Entry 3TFK (X-ray diffraction, 2.75 A resolution); this record covers chains A and D of the 4 polymer chains in the assembly.

Chain A:
Name: H2-Ld SBM2
From: Mus musculus
Chain sequence (180 residues; row label = number of the first residue in the row; numbering starts at 0):
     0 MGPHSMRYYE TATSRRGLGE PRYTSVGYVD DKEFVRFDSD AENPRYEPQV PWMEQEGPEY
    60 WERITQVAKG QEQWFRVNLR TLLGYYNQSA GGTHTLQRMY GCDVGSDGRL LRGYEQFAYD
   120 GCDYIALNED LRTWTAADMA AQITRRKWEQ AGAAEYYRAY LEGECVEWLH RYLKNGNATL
Unresolved in the structure: 0-1, 176-179
Disulfides: Cys101-Cys164

Chain D:
Name: 42F3 beta
From: Mus musculus, Homo sapiens
Chain sequence (243 residues; each row starts with the number of its first residue; numbers below 1 keep their minus sign (Met-1 is residue -1)):
    -1 MGEAAVTQSP RNKVTVTGGN VTLSCRQTNS HNYMYWYRQD TGHGLRLIHY SYGAGNLQIG
    59 DVPDGYKATR TTQEDFFLLL ELASPSQTSL YFCASSDAPG QLYFGEGSKL TVLEDLKNVF
   119 PPEVAVFEPS EAEISHTQKA TLVCLATGFY PDHVELSWWV NGKEVHSGVC TDPQPLKEQP
   179 ALNDSRYALS SRLRVSATFW QNPRNHFRCQ VQFYGLSEND EWTQDRAKPV TQIVSAEAWG
   239 RAD
Unresolved in the structure: -1 to 2
Disulfides: Cys23-Cys91, Cys142-Cys207

Chain A / chain D interface:
Contacting residue pairs - 13 pairs, chain A then chain D:
  Gln72(A) with Tyr50(D); Asn54(D); Gln56(D)
  Trp73(A) with Tyr50(D)
  Val76(A) with Asn30(D); Tyr50(D), hydrophobic
  Asn77(A) with Tyr50(D)
  Arg79(A) with Ala52(D)
  Lys146(A) with Asp95(D), salt bridge
  Gln149(A) with Tyr101(D)
  Ala150(A) with Ala96(D), hydrophobic; Gln99(D), hydrogen bond (backbone-side chain)
  Tyr155(A) with Pro97(D), hydrophobic
Interface residues without a listed pair, chain A (10 interface residues in all): Thr80

Overview:
Chain A and chain D each contribute 10 residues to their interface, with 1 hydrogen bond and 1 salt bridge.
Among the polar pairs are Lys146(A)-Asp95(D) and Ala150(A)-Gln99(D).
Here chain A is H2-Ld SBM2 (Mus musculus) and chain D is 42F3 beta (Mus musculus, Homo sapiens). Entry 3TFK
(42F3-p4B10/H2-Ld) was determined by X-ray diffraction (same publication as 3TF7, 3TJH and 3TPU).
